Entry 1W7U (X-ray diffraction, 1.85 A resolution); this record covers chains A and D of the 4 polymer chains in the assembly.

Chain A (and D):
Name: Green fluorescent protein
Source organism: Aequorea victoria
Notes: chain D of this document is another copy of the same molecule, construct and numbering; everything in this record applies to it too
Reference sequence: P42212 (GFP_AEQVI); aligned to UniProt positions 1-238 over residues 1-238
Sequence (236 residues; each row starts with the number of its first residue; note: 2 numbers in that range are skipped by the numbering (no residue carries them; nothing is unmodelled there)):
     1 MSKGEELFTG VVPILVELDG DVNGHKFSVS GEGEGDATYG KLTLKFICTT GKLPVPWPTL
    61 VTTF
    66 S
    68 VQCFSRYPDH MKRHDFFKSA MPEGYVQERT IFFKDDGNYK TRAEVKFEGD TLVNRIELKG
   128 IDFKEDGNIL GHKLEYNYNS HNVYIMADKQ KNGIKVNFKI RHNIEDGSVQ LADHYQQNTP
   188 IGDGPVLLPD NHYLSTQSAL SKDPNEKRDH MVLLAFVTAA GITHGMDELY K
Disordered / not traced: 1, 232-238
Glycans and other covalent adducts: covalent link Phe-64/Ser-66; covalent link Ser-66/Val-68
Modified residues: Ser-66 ([(4Z)-2-(1-amino-2-hydroxyethyl)-4-(4-hydroxybenzylidene)-5-oxo-4,5-dihydro-1H-imidazol-1-yl]acetic acid; GYS); Ala-222 (alpha-aminobutyric acid; ABA)
Construct notes: chromophore (66, 66, 66); engineered mutation Arg-80 (Gln in P42212)
What the authors report for this chain:
  - conformationally variable residues (side-chain flip): Thr-203, Gln-204, Phe-223

Chain A / chain D interface:
Pairs across the interface (21; chain A residue first):
  Tyr-39(A) / Asn-144(D)  hydrogen bond
  Tyr-39(A) / Tyr-145(D)
  Tyr-39(A) / Asn-146(D)
  Tyr-39(A) / Asn-170(D)  hydrogen bond
  Lys-41(A) / Ala-206(D)
  Asn-144(A) / Tyr-39(D)  hydrogen bond
  Tyr-145(A) / Tyr-39(D)
  Asn-146(A) / Tyr-39(D)
  Asn-170(A) / Tyr-39(D)  hydrogen bond
  Gln-204(A) / Tyr-39(D)
  Gln-204(A) / Gln-204(D)
  Gln-204(A) / Phe-223(D)
  Ser-205(A) / Phe-223(D)
  Ala-206(A) / Lys-41(D)
  Ala-206(A) / Leu-221(D)  hydrophobic
  Ala-206(A) / Phe-223(D)  hydrophobic
  Phe-223(A) / Gln-204(D)
  Phe-223(A) / Ser-205(D)
  Phe-223(A) / Ala-206(D)  hydrophobic
  Phe-223(A) / Phe-223(D)  hydrophobic
  Thr-225(A) / Gln-204(D)
Also at the interface, not in a pair above, chain A (14 interface residues in all): Glu-142, Asn-212, Leu-221
Also at the interface, not in a pair above, chain D (14 interface residues in all): Glu-142, Asn-212, Thr-225

Summary:
Chain A and chain D each contribute 14 residues to their interface, with 4 hydrogen bonds. Polar pairs include
Tyr-39(A)/Asn-144(D) and Tyr-39(A)/Asn-170(D). The paper reports conformational variability at Thr-203(A),
Gln-204(A) and Phe-223(A).
Both chains are Green fluorescent protein (Aequorea victoria). Entry 1W7U (Photoproduct of the Wild-Type
Aequorea victoria Green Fluorescent Protein after structural annealing at 170K) was determined by X-ray
diffraction, deposited together with 1W7S and 1W7T.
